PDB entry 3GTQ | X-ray diffraction, 3.80 A resolution | chains A and F of the 12 polymer chains in the assembly

[Chain A]
Protein: DNA-directed RNA polymerase II subunit RPB1
Organism: Saccharomyces cerevisiae
Notes: EC 2.7.7.6; fragment: DNA-directed RNA polymerase II largest subunit
UniProtKB: P04050 (RPB1_YEAST); numbering as in UniProt (aligned over 1-1733)
Amino-acid sequence (1733 residues; each row starts with the number of its first residue):
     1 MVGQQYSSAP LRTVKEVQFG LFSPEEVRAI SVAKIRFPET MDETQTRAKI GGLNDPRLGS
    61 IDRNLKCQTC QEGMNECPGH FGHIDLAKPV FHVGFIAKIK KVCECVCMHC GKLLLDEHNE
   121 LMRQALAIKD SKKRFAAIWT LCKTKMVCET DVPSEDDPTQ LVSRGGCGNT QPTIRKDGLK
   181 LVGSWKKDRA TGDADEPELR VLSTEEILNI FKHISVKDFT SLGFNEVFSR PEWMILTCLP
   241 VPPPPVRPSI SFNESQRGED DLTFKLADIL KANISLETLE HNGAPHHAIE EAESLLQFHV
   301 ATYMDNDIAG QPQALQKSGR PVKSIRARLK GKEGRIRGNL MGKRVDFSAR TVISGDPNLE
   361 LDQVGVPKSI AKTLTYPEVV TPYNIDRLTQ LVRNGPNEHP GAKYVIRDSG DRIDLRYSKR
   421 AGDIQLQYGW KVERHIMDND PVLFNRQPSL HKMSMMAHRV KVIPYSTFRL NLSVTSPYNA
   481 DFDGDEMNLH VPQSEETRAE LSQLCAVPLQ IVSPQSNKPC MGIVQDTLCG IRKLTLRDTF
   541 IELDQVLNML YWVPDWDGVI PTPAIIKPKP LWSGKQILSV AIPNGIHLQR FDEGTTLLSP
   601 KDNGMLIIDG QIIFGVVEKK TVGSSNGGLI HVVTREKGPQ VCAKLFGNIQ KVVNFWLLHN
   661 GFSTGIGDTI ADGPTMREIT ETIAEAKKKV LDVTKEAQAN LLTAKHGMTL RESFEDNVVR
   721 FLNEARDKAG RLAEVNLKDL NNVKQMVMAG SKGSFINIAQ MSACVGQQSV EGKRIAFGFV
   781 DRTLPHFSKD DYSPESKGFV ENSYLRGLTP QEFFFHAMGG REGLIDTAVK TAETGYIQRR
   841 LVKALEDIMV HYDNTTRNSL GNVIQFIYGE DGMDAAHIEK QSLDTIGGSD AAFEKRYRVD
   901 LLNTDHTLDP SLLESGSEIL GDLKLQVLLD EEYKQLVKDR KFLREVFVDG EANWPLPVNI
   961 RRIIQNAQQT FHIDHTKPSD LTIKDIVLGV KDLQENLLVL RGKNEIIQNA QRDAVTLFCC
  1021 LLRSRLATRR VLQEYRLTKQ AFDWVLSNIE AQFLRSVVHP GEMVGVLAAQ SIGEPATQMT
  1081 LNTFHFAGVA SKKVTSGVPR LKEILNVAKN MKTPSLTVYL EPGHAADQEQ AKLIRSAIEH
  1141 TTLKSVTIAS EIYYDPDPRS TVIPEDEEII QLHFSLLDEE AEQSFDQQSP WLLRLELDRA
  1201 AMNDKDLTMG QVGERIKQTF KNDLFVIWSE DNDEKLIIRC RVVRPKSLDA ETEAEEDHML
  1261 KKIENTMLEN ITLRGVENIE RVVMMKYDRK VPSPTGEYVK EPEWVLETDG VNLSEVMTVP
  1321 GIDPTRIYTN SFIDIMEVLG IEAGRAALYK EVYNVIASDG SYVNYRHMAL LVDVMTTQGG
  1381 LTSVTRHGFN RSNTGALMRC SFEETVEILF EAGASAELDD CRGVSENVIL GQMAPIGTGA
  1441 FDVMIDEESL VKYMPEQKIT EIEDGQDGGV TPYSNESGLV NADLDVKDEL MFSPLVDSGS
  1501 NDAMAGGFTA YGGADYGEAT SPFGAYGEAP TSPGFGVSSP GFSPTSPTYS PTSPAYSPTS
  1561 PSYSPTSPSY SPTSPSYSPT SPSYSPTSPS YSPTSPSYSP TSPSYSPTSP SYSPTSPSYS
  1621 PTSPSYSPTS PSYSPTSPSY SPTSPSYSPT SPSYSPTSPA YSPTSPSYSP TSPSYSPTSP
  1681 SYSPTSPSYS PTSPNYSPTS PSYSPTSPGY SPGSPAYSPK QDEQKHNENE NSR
Disordered / not traced: 1-2, 155-160, 187-198, 1082-1091, 1177-1186, 1244-1253, 1446-1733
Ion coordination: Zn2+ site 1: Cys-67, Cys-70; Zn2+ site 2 near Cys-167 (its only coordinating residue here)
Swiss-Prot annotation at these positions:
  - region: Pro-248 to Asp-260 (Lid loop), Asn-306 to Lys-323 (Rudder loop), Pro-810 to Glu-822 (Bridging helix)
  - binding site (Zn(2+)): Cys-67, Cys-70, Cys-77, His-80, Cys-107, Cys-110, Cys-148, Cys-167
  - binding site (Mg(2+)): Asp-481, Asp-483, Asp-485
  - modified residue: Thr-1471 (Phosphothreonine)
  - cross-link (Glycyl lysine isopeptide (Lys-Gly)): Lys-695 (interchain with G-Cter in ubiquitin), Lys-1246 (interchain with G-Cter in ubiquitin), Lys-1350 (interchain with G-Cter in ubiquitin)
  - natural variant: Ser-1653 to Pro-1659 (deletion: In strain: A364A)
  - mutagenesis: Lys-1246 (K1246R: Impairs ubiquitination during transcription stress)

[Chain F]
Protein: DNA-directed RNA polymerases I, II, and III subunit RPABC2
Organism: Saccharomyces cerevisiae
Notes: fragment: DNA-directed RNA polymerases I, II, and III 23 kDa polypeptide
UniProtKB: P20435 (RPAB2_YEAST); residue numbers follow UniProt; this construct covers 1-155
Amino-acid sequence (155 residues; numbered 1 to 155; the number before each row is that of its first residue):
     1 MSDYEEAFND GNENFEDFDV EHFSDEETYE EKPQFKDGET TDANGKTIVT GGNGPEDFQQ
    61 HEQIRRKTLK EKAIPKDQRA TTPYMTKYER ARILGTRALQ ISMNAPVFVD LEGETDPLRI
   121 AMKELAEKKI PLVIRRYLPD GSFEDWSVEE LIVDL
Disordered / not traced: 1-71
Swiss-Prot annotation at these positions:
  - region: Leu-111 to Leu-132 (Leucine-zipper)
  - modified residue: Ser-24 (Phosphoserine)

[How chain A and chain F interact]
Residue-residue contacts - 58 pairs, chain A then chain F:
  Val-379(A) / Ser-102(F)
  Val-380(A) / Asn-104(F)
  Thr-381(A) / Ser-102(F)  hydrogen bond (side chain-backbone)
  Thr-381(A) / Asn-104(F)
  Tyr-383(A) / Val-107(F)
  Tyr-383(A) / Thr-115(F)
  Tyr-428(A) / Asn-104(F)
  Glu-495(A) / Ala-98(F)
  Glu-495(A) / Ser-102(F)
  Glu-495(A) / Pro-117(F)
  Glu-495(A) / Leu-118(F)
  Glu-496(A) / Gly-95(F)
  Ala-499(A) / Gly-95(F)
  Gln-503(A) / Arg-90(F)
  Gln-503(A) / Ala-91(F)
  Gln-503(A) / Leu-94(F)
  Leu-504(A) / Tyr-88(F)  hydrophobic
  Leu-504(A) / Ala-91(F)  hydrophobic
  His-851(A) / Pro-139(F)
  Tyr-852(A) / Thr-86(F)
  Tyr-852(A) / Glu-89(F)  hydrogen bond
  Tyr-852(A) / Arg-136(F)
  Tyr-852(A) / Tyr-137(F)
  Tyr-852(A) / Leu-138(F)
  Asp-853(A) / Leu-138(F)
  Arg-857(A) / Pro-139(F)
  Arg-1001(A) / Ala-80(F)
  Arg-1001(A) / Pro-83(F)
  Ala-1051(A) / Asp-154(F)
  Leu-1054(A) / Tyr-84(F)
  Arg-1055(A) / Asp-154(F)  salt bridge
  His-1059(A) / Met-85(F)
  His-1059(A) / Thr-86(F)
  His-1059(A) / Lys-87(F)  hydrogen bond (side chain-backbone)
  Pro-1060(A) / Thr-86(F)
  Pro-1060(A) / Tyr-88(F)
  Gly-1061(A) / Tyr-88(F)
  Glu-1062(A) / Lys-87(F)  salt bridge
  Glu-1062(A) / Tyr-88(F)  hydrogen bond
  Met-1433(A) / Arg-92(F)  hydrogen bond
  Gly-1437(A) / Tyr-88(F)
  Thr-1438(A) / Arg-92(F)
  Phe-1441(A) / Tyr-88(F)
  Phe-1441(A) / Glu-89(F)
  Phe-1441(A) / Arg-92(F)
  Phe-1441(A) / Ile-134(F)  hydrophobic
  Phe-1441(A) / Arg-135(F)
  Asp-1442(A) / Val-133(F)
  Asp-1442(A) / Ile-134(F)
  Asp-1442(A) / Arg-135(F)  hydrogen bond (backbone-backbone)
  Asp-1442(A) / Tyr-137(F)
  Val-1443(A) / Ile-93(F)  hydrophobic
  Val-1443(A) / Leu-132(F)  hydrophobic
  Val-1443(A) / Val-133(F)
  Met-1444(A) / Leu-132(F)
  Met-1444(A) / Val-133(F)  hydrogen bond (backbone-backbone)
  Met-1444(A) / Arg-135(F)  hydrogen bond
  Ile-1445(A) / Pro-131(F)
Also at the interface, not in a pair above, chain A (37 interface residues in all): Pro-382, Gly-429, Ser-502, Asp-874, Gly-1002, Gly-1439, Ala-1440
Also at the interface, not in a pair above, chain F (39 interface residues in all): Thr-81, Thr-82, Thr-96, Leu-99, Ile-101, Leu-111, Met-122, Leu-155

[Overview]
37 residues of chain A face 39 of chain F across their interface; the contacts include 8 hydrogen bonds and 2
salt bridges. Polar pairs include Arg-1055(A)/Asp-154(F), Glu-1062(A)/Lys-87(F) and Thr-381(A)/Ser-102(F).
Chain A is DNA-directed RNA polymerase II subunit RPB1 and chain F is DNA-directed RNA polymerases I, II, and
III subunit RPABC2, both from Saccharomyces cerevisiae; the structure, Backtracked RNA polymerase II complex
induced by damage, was determined by X-ray diffraction (same publication as 3GTG, 3GTJ, 3GTK, 3GTL, 3GTM, 3GTO
and 3GTP).
